1IBD - chain A; structure by X-ray diffraction, 2.00 A resolution.

# Chain A
Name: Cu, Zn superoxide dismutase
From: Photobacterium leiognathi
Notes: EC 1.15.1.1
UniProt: P00446 (SODC_PHOLE); residues 1-151 here correspond to UniProt positions 23-173 (UniProt number = residue number + 22)
Amino-acid sequence (151 residues; each row starts with the number of its first residue):
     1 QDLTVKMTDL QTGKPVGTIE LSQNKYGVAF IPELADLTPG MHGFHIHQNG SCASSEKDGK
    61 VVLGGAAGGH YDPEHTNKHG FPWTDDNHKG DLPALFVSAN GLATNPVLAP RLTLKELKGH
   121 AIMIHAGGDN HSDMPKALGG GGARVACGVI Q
Sequence notes: engineered mutation Ala29 (Val51 in P00446); conflict Ile31 (Thr53 in P00446)
Swiss-Prot annotation at these positions:
  - binding site (Cu cation): His45, His47, His70, His125
  - binding site (Zn(2+)): His70, His79, His88, Asp91
Disulfide bonds: Cys52-Cys147
Metal / ion sites: Cu ion: His45, His47, His125; Zn2+: His70, His79, His88, Asp91

# Summary
His45, His47 and His125 coordinate a Cu ion ion. His70, His79, His88 and Asp91 form the Zn2+ site. UniProt
lists 4 Cu cation-binding residues and 4 Zn2+-binding residues.
Chain A is Cu, Zn superoxide dismutase (Photobacterium leiognathi); the structure, X-ray 3D structure of
p.leiognathi cu,zn sod mutant V29A, was determined by X-ray diffraction together with 1IB5, 1IBB, 1IBF and
1IBH from the same study.
